6OJ4 - chains J and P of the 11 polymer chains in the assembly; structure by electron microscopy, 3.30 A resolution.

[Chain J]
Name: Inner capsid protein VP2
Source organism: Rotavirus A (strain RVA/Monkey/United States/RRV/1975/G3P5B[3])
UniProt: B3F2X3 (B3F2X3_ROTRH); numbering as in UniProt (aligned over 1-887)
Sequence (887 residues; row label = number of the first residue in the row):
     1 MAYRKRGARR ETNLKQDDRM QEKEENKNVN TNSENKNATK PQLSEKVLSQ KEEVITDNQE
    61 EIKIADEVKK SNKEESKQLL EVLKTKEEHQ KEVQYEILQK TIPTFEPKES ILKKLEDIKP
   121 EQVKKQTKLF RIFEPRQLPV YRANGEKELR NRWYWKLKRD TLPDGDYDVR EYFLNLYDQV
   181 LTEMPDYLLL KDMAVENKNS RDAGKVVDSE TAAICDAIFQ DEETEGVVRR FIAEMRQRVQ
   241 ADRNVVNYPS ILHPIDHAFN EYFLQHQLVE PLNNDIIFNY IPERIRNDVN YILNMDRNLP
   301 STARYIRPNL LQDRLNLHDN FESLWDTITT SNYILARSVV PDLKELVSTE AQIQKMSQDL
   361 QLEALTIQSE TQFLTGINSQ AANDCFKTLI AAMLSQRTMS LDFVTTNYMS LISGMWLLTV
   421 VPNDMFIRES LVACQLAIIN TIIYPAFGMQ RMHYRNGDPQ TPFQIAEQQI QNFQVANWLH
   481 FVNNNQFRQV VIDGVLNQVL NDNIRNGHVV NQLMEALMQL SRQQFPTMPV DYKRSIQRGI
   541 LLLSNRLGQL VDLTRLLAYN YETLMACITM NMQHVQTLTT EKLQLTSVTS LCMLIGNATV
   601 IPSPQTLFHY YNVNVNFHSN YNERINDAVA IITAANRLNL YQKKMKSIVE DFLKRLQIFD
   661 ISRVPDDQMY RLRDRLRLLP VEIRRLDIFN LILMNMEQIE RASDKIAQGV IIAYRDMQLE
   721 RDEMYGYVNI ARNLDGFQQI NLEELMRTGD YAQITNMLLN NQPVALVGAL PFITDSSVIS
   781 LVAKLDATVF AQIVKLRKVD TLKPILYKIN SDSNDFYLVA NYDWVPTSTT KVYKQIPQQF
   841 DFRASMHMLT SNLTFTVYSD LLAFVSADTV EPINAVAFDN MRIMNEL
Disordered / not traced: 1-71

[Chain P]
Name: RNA-directed RNA polymerase
Source organism: Rotavirus A (strain RVA/Monkey/United States/RRV/1975/G3P5B[3])
Notes: EC 2.7.7.48
UniProt: B3F2X2 (B3F2X2_ROTRH); residues 1-1088 here = UniProt positions 1-1088
Sequence (1088 residues; each row starts with the number of its first residue):
     1 MGKYNLILSE YLSFIYNSQS AVQIPIYYSS NSELENRCIE FHSKCLENSK NGLSLKKLFV
    61 EYSDVIENAT LLSILSYSYD KYNAVERKLV KYAKGKPLEA DLTVNELDYE NNKITSELFP
   121 TAEEYTDLLM DPAILTSLSS NLNAVMFWLE KHENDVAEKL KIYKRRLDLF TIVASTVNKY
   181 GVPRHNAKYR YEYEVMKDKP YYLVTWANSS IEMLMSVFSH EDYLIARELI VLSYSNRSTL
   241 AKLVSSPMSI LVALVDINGT FITNEELELE FSNKYVRAIV PDQTFDELKQ MLDNMRKAGL
   301 TDIPKMIQDW LVDCSIEKFP LMAKIYSWSF HVGFRKQKML DAALDQLKTE YTEDVDDEMY
   361 REYTMLIRDE VVKMLEEPVK HDDHLLQDSE LAGLLSMSSA SNGESRQLKF GRKTIFSTKK
   421 NMHVMDDMAN GRYTPGIIPP VNVDKPIPLG RRDVPGRRTR IIFILPYEYF IAQHAVVEKM
   481 LIYAKHTREY AEFYSQSNQL LSYGDVTRFL SNNSMVLYTD VSQWDSSQHN TQPFRKGIIM
   541 GLDMLANMTN DARVIQTLNL YKQTQINLMD SYVQIPDGNV IKKIQYGAVA SGEKQTKAAN
   601 SIANLALIKT VLSRISNKYS FATKIIRVDG DDNYAVLQFN TEVTKQMVQD VSNDVRETYA
   661 RMNTKVKALV STVGIEIAKR YIAGGKIFFR AGINLLNNEK KGQSTQWDQA AVLYSNYIVN
   721 RLRGFETDRE FILTKIMQMT SVAITGSLRL FPSERVLTTN STFKVFDSED FIIEYGTTDD
   781 EVYIQRAFMS LSSQKSGIAD EIAASSTFKN YVSRLSEQLL FSKNNIVSRG IALTEKAKLN
   841 SYAPISLEKR RAQISALLTM LQKPVTFKSS KITINDILRD IKPFFTVNEA HLPIQYQKFM
   901 PTLPDNVQYI IQCIGSRTYQ IEDDGSKSAI SRLISKYSVY KPSIEELYKV ISLHENEIQL
   961 YLISLGIPKI DADTYVGSKI YSQDKYRILE SYVYNLLSIN YGCYQLFDFN SPDLEKLIRI
  1021 PFKGKIPAVT FILHLYAKLE VINHAIKNGS WISLFCNYPK SEMIKLWKKM WNITSLRSPY
  1081 TNANFFQD
Disordered / not traced: 1, 1088
Reported in the primary citation:
  - conformationally variable residues (loop rearrangement, order/disorder transition): F261 to F271, Q499 to R508

[How chain J and chain P interact]
Contacting residue pairs (45; chain J residue first):
  L79(J) - Q308(P)
  L80(J) - K289(P)
  L83(J) - F285(P)  hydrophobic
  L83(J) - L311(P)
  K84(J) - D282(P)  salt bridge
  E87(J) - D256(P)
  H89(J) - E642(P)  salt bridge
  H89(J) - V643(P)  hydrogen bond (side chain-backbone)
  Q90(J) - E642(P)  hydrogen bond
  K91(J) - T641(P)
  K91(J) - E642(P)
  E92(J) - T644(P)
  E92(J) - K645(P)  hydrogen bond (side chain-backbone)
  E92(J) - Q646(P)  hydrogen bond (side chain-backbone)
  T349(J) - E358(P)
  T349(J) - E362(P)  hydrogen bond
  E350(J) - M365(P)
  Q354(J) - M365(P)
  Q368(J) - R488(P)  hydrogen bond (backbone-side chain)
  S369(J) - R488(P)  hydrogen bond
  S369(J) - K624(P)
  E370(J) - K624(P)  salt bridge
  T371(J) - E489(P)  hydrogen bond
  T371(J) - T623(P)
  F373(J) - K609(P)
  F373(J) - L612(P)  hydrophobic
  F373(J) - T623(P)
  F373(J) - I626(P)  hydrophobic
  T375(J) - S613(P)
  T375(J) - S616(P)
  G376(J) - S613(P)
  G376(J) - S616(P)
  N378(J) - E358(P)
  N378(J) - R614(P)
  N378(J) - N617(P)  hydrogen bond
  S379(J) - E358(P)  hydrogen bond (backbone-side chain)
  Q380(J) - R661(P)
  A381(J) - N617(P)
  D402(J) - S620(P)  hydrogen bond
  F403(J) - N640(P)
  V404(J) - F621(P)
  Q584(J) - S616(P)
  Q584(J) - Y619(P)
  Q584(J) - S620(P)  hydrogen bond (side chain-backbone)
  T586(J) - S616(P)  hydrogen bond
Other interface residues (no listed pair), chain J (31 interface residues in all): E363, L374, D384
Other interface residues (no listed pair), chain P (41 interface residues in all): R277, I279, D286, R361, R368, R508, K618, A622, I625, R627

[Overview]
Chain J and chain P form an interface of 31 and 41 residues respectively, with 13 hydrogen bonds and 3 salt
bridges. Polar pairs include K84(J)-D282(P), H89(J)-E642(P) and E370(J)-K624(P). The paper reports
conformational variability at F261(P) and Q499(P).
Here chain J is Inner capsid protein VP2 and chain P is RNA-directed RNA polymerase, both from Rotavirus A
(strain RVA/Monkey/United States/RRV/1975/G3P5B[3]). Entry 6OJ4 (In situ structure of rotavirus VP1
RNA-dependent RNA polymerase (DLP)) was determined by electron microscopy together with 6OJ3, 6OJ5 and 6OJ6
from the same study.
